PDB entry 6RTR | X-ray diffraction, 1.55 A resolution | chains A and B

Chain A (and B):
Protein: Semialdehyde dehydrogenase Pcd
Source organism: Streptomyces clavuligerus ATCC 27064
Notes: chain B of this document is another copy of the same molecule, construct and numbering; everything in this record applies to it too
Reference sequence: O85725 (O85725_STRC2); numbering as in UniProt (aligned over 1-512)
Chain sequence (512 residues; numbered 1 to 512; the number before each row is that of its first residue):
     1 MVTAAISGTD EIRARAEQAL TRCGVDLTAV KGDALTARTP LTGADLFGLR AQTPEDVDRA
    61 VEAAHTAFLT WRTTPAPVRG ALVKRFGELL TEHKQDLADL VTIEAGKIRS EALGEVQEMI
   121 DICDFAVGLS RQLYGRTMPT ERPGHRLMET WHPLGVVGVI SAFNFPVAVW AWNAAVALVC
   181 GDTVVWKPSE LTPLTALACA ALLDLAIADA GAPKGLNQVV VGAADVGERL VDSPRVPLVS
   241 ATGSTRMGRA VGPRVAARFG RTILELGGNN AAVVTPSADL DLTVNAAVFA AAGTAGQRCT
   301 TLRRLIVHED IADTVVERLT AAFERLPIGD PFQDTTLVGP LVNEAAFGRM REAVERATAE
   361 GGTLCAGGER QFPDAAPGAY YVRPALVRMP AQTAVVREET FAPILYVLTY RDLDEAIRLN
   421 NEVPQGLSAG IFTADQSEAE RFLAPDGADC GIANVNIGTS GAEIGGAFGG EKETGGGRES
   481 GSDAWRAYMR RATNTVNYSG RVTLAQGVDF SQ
Unresolved in the structure: 1, 244-248, 512 (chain B: 1-4, 244-248, 506-512)
Sequence notes: engineered mutation T140 (Ser in O85725), T503 (Ala in O85725)

Interface between chain A and chain B:
Pairs across the interface - 136 pairs, chain A then chain B:
  R72(A) with P445(B); D446(B)
  T73(A) with D446(B)
  R136(A) with S482(B), hydrogen bond; D483(B)
  M138(A) with G465(B)
  T140(A) with E463(B), hydrogen bond
  E141(A) with E463(B), hydrogen bond (backbone-side chain)
  R142(A) with I457(B); G461(B); A462(B), hydrogen bond (side chain-backbone); E463(B), salt bridge
  H145(A) with I457(B)
  E149(A) with S482(B), hydrogen bond
  H152(A) with L443(B); A444(B); P445(B)
  P153(A) with P445(B)
  R249(A) with F259(B)
  G252(A) with A256(B)
  P253(A) with P253(B); A256(B); A257(B), hydrophobic
  A256(A) with G252(B); P253(B)
  A257(A) with P253(B), hydrophobic
  F259(A) with L266(B), hydrophobic; K472(B); E473(B)
  L266(A) with F259(B), hydrophobic
  D279(A) with G500(B)
  L282(A) with R501(B); V502(B), hydrophobic
  N285(A) with R501(B); V502(B)
  A286(A) with V502(B)
  F289(A) with L504(B), hydrophobic
  L443(A) with H152(B); N494(B)
  P445(A) with R72(B); H152(B); P153(B); R490(B), hydrogen bond (backbone-side chain)
  D446(A) with R72(B); T73(B)
  D449(A) with R490(B)
  G451(A) with R491(B); A492(B); T493(B), hydrogen bond (backbone-backbone)
  I452(A) with T493(B)
  A453(A) with T493(B), hydrogen bond (backbone-backbone); N494(B); T495(B)
  N454(A) with T493(B); N494(B); T495(B), hydrogen bond (side chain-backbone)
  V455(A) with T495(B), hydrogen bond (backbone-backbone); V496(B); N497(B), hydrogen bond (backbone-backbone)
  N456(A) with N497(B), hydrogen bond (backbone-side chain)
  I457(A) with R142(B); H145(B); T495(B)
  G461(A) with R142(B); T495(B)
  A462(A) with R142(B), hydrogen bond (backbone-side chain); A505(B)
  E463(A) with T140(B), hydrogen bond; E141(B), hydrogen bond (side chain-backbone); R142(B), salt bridge
  G465(A) with M138(B)
  A467(A) with R491(B); T493(B), hydrogen bond (backbone-side chain)
  E471(A) with R261(B), salt bridge; R490(B)
  K472(A) with F259(B)
  E473(A) with F259(B)
  R478(A) with R491(B), hydrogen bond (side chain-backbone)
  S482(A) with R136(B), hydrogen bond; E149(B), hydrogen bond; R491(B)
  D483(A) with R136(B); R486(B), salt bridge; R491(B), salt bridge
  R486(A) with D483(B), salt bridge
  R490(A) with P445(B), hydrogen bond (side chain-backbone); A448(B); D449(B); E471(B)
  R491(A) with G451(B); A467(B); R478(B), hydrogen bond (backbone-side chain); S482(B); D483(B), salt bridge
  A492(A) with G451(B)
  T493(A) with G451(B), hydrogen bond (backbone-backbone); I452(B); A453(B), hydrogen bond (backbone-backbone); N454(B); A467(B), hydrogen bond (side chain-backbone)
  N494(A) with L443(B); A453(B); N454(B)
  T495(A) with A453(B); N454(B), hydrogen bond (backbone-side chain); V455(B), hydrogen bond (backbone-backbone); I457(B); G461(B)
  V496(A) with V455(B)
  N497(A) with V455(B), hydrogen bond (backbone-backbone); N456(B), hydrogen bond (side chain-backbone)
  G500(A) with L282(B)
  R501(A) with L282(B)
  V502(A) with L282(B); N285(B)
  T503(A) with F289(B)
  L504(A) with N285(B); F289(B), hydrophobic
  A505(A) with F289(B), hydrophobic; L337(B)
  Q506(A) with I108(B); S110(B), hydrogen bond; D334(B), hydrogen bond (side chain-backbone); T336(B); L337(B)
  V508(A) with F289(B); R325(B)
  D509(A) with N285(B), hydrogen bond; R325(B)
  F510(A) with N285(B), hydrogen bond (backbone-side chain); V288(B), hydrophobic; F289(B), hydrophobic; A322(B), hydrophobic; L326(B), hydrophobic
  S511(A) with D281(B); N285(B)
Interface residues without a listed pair, chain A (75 interface residues in all): P139, L147, M148, R261, A444, A448, C450, S460, G466, G475
Interface residues without a listed pair, chain B (81 interface residues in all): P139, L147, M148, R249, D279, V284, A286, C450, S460, G466, G475, T503

Summary:
Chain A and chain B form an interface of 75 and 81 residues respectively, with 32 hydrogen bonds and 7 salt
bridges. Polar contacts include R142(A)-E463(B), E471(A)-R261(B) and D483(A)-R486(B).
Both chains are Semialdehyde dehydrogenase Pcd (Streptomyces clavuligerus ATCC 27064). Entry 6RTR
(Piperideine-6-carboxylate dehydrogenase from Streptomyces clavuligerus) was determined by X-ray diffraction,
deposited together with 6RTS, 6RTT and 6RTU.
